PDB entry 8Y3C | electron microscopy, 5.21 A resolution (low resolution: residue-level contacts below are approximate; hydrogen-bond / salt-bridge calls are withheld) | chains H and J of the 16 polymer chains in the assembly

Chain H:
Protein: Histone H2B type 1-J
From: Homo sapiens
Reference sequence: P06899 (H2B1J_HUMAN); residues 0-125 here correspond to UniProt positions 1-126 (UniProt number = residue number + 1)
Chain sequence (129 residues; row label = number of the first residue in the row; numbers below 1 keep their minus sign (Gly-3 is residue -3)):
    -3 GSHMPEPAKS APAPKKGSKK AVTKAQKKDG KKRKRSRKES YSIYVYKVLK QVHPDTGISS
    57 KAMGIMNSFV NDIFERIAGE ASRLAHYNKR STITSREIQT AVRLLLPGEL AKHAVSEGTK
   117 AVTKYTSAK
Unresolved in the structure: -3 to 33, 124-125
Differences from the reference sequence: expression tag (-3 to -1)
Curated features (UniProtKB/Swiss-Prot):
  - modified residue: Pro1 (N-acetylproline), Glu2 (ADP-ribosyl glutamic acid), Lys5 (N6-(2-hydroxyisobutyryl)lysine), Ser6 (ADP-ribosylserine), Lys11 (N6-(beta-hydroxybutyryl)lysine), Lys12 (N6-(2-hydroxyisobutyryl)lysine), Ser14 (Phosphoserine), Lys15 (N6-acetyllysine), Lys16 (N6-(beta-hydroxybutyryl)lysine), Lys20 (N6-(2-hydroxyisobutyryl)lysine), Lys23 (N6-(2-hydroxyisobutyryl)lysine), Lys24 (N6-(2-hydroxyisobutyryl)lysine), Lys34 (N6-(2-hydroxyisobutyryl)lysine), Glu35 (PolyADP-ribosyl glutamic acid), Ser36 (Phosphoserine), Lys43 (N6-(2-hydroxyisobutyryl)lysine), Lys46 (N6-(2-hydroxyisobutyryl)lysine), Lys57 (N6,N6-dimethyllysine), Arg79 (Dimethylated arginine), Lys85 (N6,N6,N6-trimethyllysine) and 6 more in UniProt
  - glycosylation: Ser112 (O-linked (GlcNAc) serine)
  - cross-link (Glycyl lysine isopeptide (Lys-Gly)): Lys5 (interchain with G-Cter in SUMO2), Lys20 (interchain with G-Cter in SUMO2), Lys34 (interchain with G-Cter in ubiquitin), Lys120 (interchain with G-Cter in ubiquitin)

Chain J:
Molecule: 250-nt DNA strand
Sequence (250 nucleotides; numbered 1 to 250; the number before each row is that of its first residue):
     1 ATCGAGAATC CCGGTGCCGA GGCCGCTCAA TTGGTCGTAG ACAGCTCTAG CACCGCTTAA
    61 ACGCACGTAC GCGCTGTCCC CCGCGTTTTA ACCGCCAAGG GGATTACTCC CTAGTCTCCA
   121 GGCTCGAGCT CAATTGGTCG TAGACAGCTC TAGCACCGCT TAAACGCACG TACGCGCTGT
   181 CCCCCGCGTT TTAACCGCCA AGGGGATTAC TCCCTAGTCT CCAGGCACGT GTCAGATATA
   241 TACATCCGAT

Interface between chain H and chain J:
Residue-residue contacts - 12 pairs, chain H then chain J:
  Tyr42(H) - DG122(J)
  Tyr42(H) - DC123(J)
  Ile54(H) - DG122(J)
  Ser55(H) - DG122(J)
  Ser56(H) - DG122(J)
  Lys85(H) - DA142(J)
  Arg86(H) - DA142(J)
  Arg86(H) - DG143(J)
  Ser87(H) - DT141(J)
  Ser87(H) - DA142(J)
  Thr88(H) - DT141(J)
  Thr88(H) - DA142(J)
Other interface residues (no listed pair), chain H (9 interface residues in all): Glu35
Other interface residues (no listed pair), chain J (6 interface residues in all): DC131

Summary:
Chain H and chain J form an interface of 9 and 6 residues respectively.
Here chain H is Histone H2B type 1-J (Homo sapiens) and chain J is a 250-nt DNA strand. Entry 8Y3C (Cryo-EM
structure of the overlapping di-nucleosome (closed form)) was determined by electron microscopy together with
8Y3D, 8Y3E and 8Y3F from the same study.
